4YLP - chains D and 2 of the 9 polymer chains in the assembly; structure by X-ray diffraction, 5.50 A resolution (low resolution: residue-level contacts below are approximate; hydrogen-bond / salt-bridge calls are withheld).

[Chain D]
Molecule: DNA-directed RNA polymerase subunit beta'
Source organism: Escherichia coli
Notes: EC 2.7.7.6
UniProtKB: A7ZUK2 (RPOC_ECO24); numbering as in UniProt (aligned over 1-1407)
Sequence (1407 residues; each row starts with the number of its first residue):
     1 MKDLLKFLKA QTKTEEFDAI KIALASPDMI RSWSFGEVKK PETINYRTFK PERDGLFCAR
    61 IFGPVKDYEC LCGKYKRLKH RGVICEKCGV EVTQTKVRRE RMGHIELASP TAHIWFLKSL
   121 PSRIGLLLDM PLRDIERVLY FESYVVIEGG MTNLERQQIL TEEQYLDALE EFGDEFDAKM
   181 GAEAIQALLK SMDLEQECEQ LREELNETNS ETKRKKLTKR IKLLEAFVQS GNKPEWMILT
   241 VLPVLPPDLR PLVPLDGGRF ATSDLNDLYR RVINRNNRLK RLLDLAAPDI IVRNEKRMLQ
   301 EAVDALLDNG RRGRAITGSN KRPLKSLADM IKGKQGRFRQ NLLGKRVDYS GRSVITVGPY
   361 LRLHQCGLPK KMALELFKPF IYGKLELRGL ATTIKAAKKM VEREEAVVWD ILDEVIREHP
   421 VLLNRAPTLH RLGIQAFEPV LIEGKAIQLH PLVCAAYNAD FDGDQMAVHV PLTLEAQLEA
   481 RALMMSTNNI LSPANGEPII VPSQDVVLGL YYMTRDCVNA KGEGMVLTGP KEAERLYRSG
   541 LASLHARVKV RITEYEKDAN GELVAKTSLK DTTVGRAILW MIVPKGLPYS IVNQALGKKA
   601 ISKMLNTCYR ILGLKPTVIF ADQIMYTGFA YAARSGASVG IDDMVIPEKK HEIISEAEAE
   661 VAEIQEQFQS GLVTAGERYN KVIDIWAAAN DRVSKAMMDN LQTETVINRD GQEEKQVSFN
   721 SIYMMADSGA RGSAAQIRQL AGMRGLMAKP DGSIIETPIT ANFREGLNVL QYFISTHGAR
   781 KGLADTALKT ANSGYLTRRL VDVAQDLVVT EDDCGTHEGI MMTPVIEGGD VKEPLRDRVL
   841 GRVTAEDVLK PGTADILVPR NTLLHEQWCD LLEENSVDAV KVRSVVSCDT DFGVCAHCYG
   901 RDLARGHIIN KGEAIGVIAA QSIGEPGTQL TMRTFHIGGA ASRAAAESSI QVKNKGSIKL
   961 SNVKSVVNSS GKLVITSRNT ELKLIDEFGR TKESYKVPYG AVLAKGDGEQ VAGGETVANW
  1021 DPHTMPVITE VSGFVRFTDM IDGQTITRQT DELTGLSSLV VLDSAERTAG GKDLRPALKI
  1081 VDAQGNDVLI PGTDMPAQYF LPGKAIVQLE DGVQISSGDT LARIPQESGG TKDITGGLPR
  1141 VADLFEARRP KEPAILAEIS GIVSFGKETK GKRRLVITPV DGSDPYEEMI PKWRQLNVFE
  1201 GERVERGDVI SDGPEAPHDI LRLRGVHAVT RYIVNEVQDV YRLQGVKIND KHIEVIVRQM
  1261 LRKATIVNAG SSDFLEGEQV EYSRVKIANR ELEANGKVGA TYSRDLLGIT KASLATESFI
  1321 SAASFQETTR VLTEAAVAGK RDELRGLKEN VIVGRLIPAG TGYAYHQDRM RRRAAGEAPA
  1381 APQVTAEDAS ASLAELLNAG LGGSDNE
Disordered / not traced: 1-14, 1377-1407
Curated features (UniProtKB/Swiss-Prot):
  - binding site (Zn(2+)): Cys70, Cys72, Cys85, Cys88, Cys814, Cys888, Cys895, Cys898
  - binding site (Mg(2+)): Asp460, Asp462, Asp464
  - modified residue: Lys972 (N6-acetyllysine)
Metal / ion sites: Zn2+ site 1: Cys70, Cys72, Cys85, Cys88; Mg2+: Asp460, Asp462, Asp464 (shared with 2 residues of chain 3); Zn2+ site 2: Cys814, Cys895, Cys898

[Chain 2]
Molecule: T strand DNA
Sequence (49 nucleotides; each row starts with the number of its first residue):
     3 GCCGCGTCAG ACTCGTAGGA TTATAGCATA CGTGAGGTGG ATGTCAAGT

[Chain D / chain 2 interface]
Residue-residue contacts (22; chain D residue first):
  Lys87(D) with DG36(2)
  Leu120(D) with DG8(2)
  Arg311(D) with DT9(2)
  Lys332(D) with DC10(2)
  Lys334(D) with DA13(2)
  Arg352(D) with DT15(2)
  Ala426(D) with DC14(2)
  Pro427(D) with DG12(2)
  Ala787(D) with DG12(2)
  Thr790(D) with DG12(2)
  Ala791(D) with DA11(2); DG12(2)
  Gly794(D) with DG12(2)
  Tyr795(D) with DC10(2); DA11(2); DG12(2)
  Arg798(D) with DA11(2); DA13(2)
  Gln1326(D) with DC10(2)
  Glu1327(D) with DC10(2)
  Arg1330(D) with DG8(2); DT9(2)
Interface residues without a listed pair, chain D (23 interface residues in all): Thr48, Arg53, Arg259, Arg339, Met932, Thr1329
Interface residues without a listed pair, chain 2 (13 interface residues in all): DG21, DA22, DT35, DA37

[Overview]
23 residues of chain D and 13 residues of chain 2 are in contact. The Zn2+ site 1 is built by Cys70(D),
Cys72(D), Cys85(D) and Cys88(D). Curated annotation (UniProt) lists 8 Zn2+-binding residues and 3 Mg2+-binding
residues on chain D.
Chain D is DNA-directed RNA polymerase subunit beta' (Escherichia coli) and chain 2 is T strand DNA; the
structure, E. coli Transcription Initiation Complex - 16-bp spacer and 5-nt RNA, was determined by X-ray
diffraction together with 4YLN and 4YLO from the same study.
